8V6S - chains A and B; structure by X-ray diffraction, 1.60 A resolution.

== Chain A (and B) ==
Name: Thoeris protein ThsA Macro domain-containing protein
Organism: Pseudomonas corrugata
Notes: chain B of this document is another copy of the same molecule, construct and numbering; everything in this record applies to it too
Reference sequence: A0A7Y5Z1U6 (A0A7Y5Z1U6_9PSED); residue numbers follow UniProt; this construct covers 62-278
Amino-acid sequence (240 residues; each row starts with the number of its first residue):
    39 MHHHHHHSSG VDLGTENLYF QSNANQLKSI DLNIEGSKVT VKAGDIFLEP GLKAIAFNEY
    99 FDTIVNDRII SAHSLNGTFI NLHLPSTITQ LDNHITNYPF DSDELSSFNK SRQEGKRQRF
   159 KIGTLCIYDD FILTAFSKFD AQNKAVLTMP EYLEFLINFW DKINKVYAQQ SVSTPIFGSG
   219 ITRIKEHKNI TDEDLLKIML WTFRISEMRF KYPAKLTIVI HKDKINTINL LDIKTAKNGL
Unresolved in the structure: 39-64, 278 (chain B: 39-64, 274-278)
Sequence notes: initiating methionine (39); expression tag (40-61)
Small-molecule neighbours: YG8 ([[(2R,3S,4R,5R)-5-(6-aminopurin-9-yl)-3,4-bis(oxidanyl)oxolan-2-yl]methoxy-oxidanyl-phosphoryl] [(2R,3S,4R,5R)-5-imidazol-1-yl-3,4-bis(oxidanyl)oxolan-2-yl]methyl hydrogen phosphate): Gly82, Asp83, Ile84, Phe85, Ala94, Phe95, Asn96, Ile107, Ile108, Ser109, Ser112, Leu113, Asn114, Phe174, Ser175, Lys182, Ala183, Pro213, Ile214, Phe215, Gly216, Ser217, Gly218, Ile219, Thr220, Asp230, Val257, Ile258, His259, Lys262
From the paper describing this entry:
  - binding site for YG8: Ile108, Ser109, Ile219

== Interface between chain A and chain B ==
Pairs across the interface (29; chain A residue first):
  Met187(A) with Ile243(B), hydrophobic
  Pro188(A) with Glu192(B); Ile195(B); Asn196(B)
  Leu191(A) with Leu191(B), hydrophobic; Ile195(B), hydrophobic
  Glu192(A) with Pro188(B)
  Ile195(A) with Pro188(B); Leu191(B), hydrophobic
  Asn196(A) with Pro188(B)
  Glu224(A) with Arg247(B)
  His225(A) with Ile243(B)
  Asp232(A) with Arg242(B), salt bridge; Met246(B)
  Ile236(A) with Ile243(B), hydrophobic
  Trp239(A) with Trp239(B), hydrophobic; Arg242(B)
  Thr240(A) with Trp239(B)
  Arg242(A) with Asp232(B), salt bridge; Lys235(B)
  Ile243(A) with Met187(B), hydrophobic; His225(B); Ile236(B), hydrophobic; Trp239(B), hydrophobic
  Met246(A) with Asp232(B)
  Arg247(A) with Glu224(B), salt bridge
  Asn276(A) with Lys235(B), hydrogen bond (backbone-side chain)
  Gly277(A) with Lys235(B); Trp239(B)
Also at the interface, not in a pair above, chain A (19 interface residues in all): Lys235
Also at the interface, not in a pair above, chain B (17 interface residues in all): Asp270

== Summary ==
Chain A and chain B form an interface of 19 and 17 residues respectively, with 1 hydrogen bond and 3 salt
bridges. Among the polar pairs are Asp232(A)-Arg242(B), Arg247(A)-Glu224(B) and Asn276(A)-Lys235(B). Chain A
binds compound YG8. From the paper: a binding site for YG8 at Ile108(A), Ser109(A) and Ile219(A).
Both chains are Thoeris protein ThsA Macro domain-containing protein (Pseudomonas corrugata). Entry 8V6S
(Crystal structure of PcThsA in complex with Imidazole Adenine Dinucleotide) was determined by X-ray
diffraction together with 8V6Q, 8V6R and 8V6T from the same study.
